5ECO - chains B and C of the 3 polymer chains in the assembly; structure by X-ray diffraction, 1.80 A resolution.

Chain B (and C):
Molecule: Glutathione S-transferase U20
From: Arabidopsis thaliana
Notes: EC 2.5.1.18; chain C of this document is another copy of the same molecule, construct and numbering; everything in this record applies to it too
Reference sequence: Q8L7C9 (GSTUK_ARATH); numbering as in UniProt (aligned over 1-217)
Chain sequence (223 residues; row label = number of the first residue in the row; numbers below 1 keep their minus sign (His-5 is residue -5)):
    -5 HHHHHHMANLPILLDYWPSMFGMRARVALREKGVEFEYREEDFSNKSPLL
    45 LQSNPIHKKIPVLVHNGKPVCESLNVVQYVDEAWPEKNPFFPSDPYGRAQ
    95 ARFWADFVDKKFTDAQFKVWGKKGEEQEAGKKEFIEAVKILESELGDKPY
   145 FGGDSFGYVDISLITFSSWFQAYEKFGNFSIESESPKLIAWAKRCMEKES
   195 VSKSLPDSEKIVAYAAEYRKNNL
Not modelled in the structure: -5 to 3
Differences from the reference sequence: expression tag (-5 to 0)
UniProt features mapped onto this chain:
  - binding site (glutathione): Ser13, Ile54, Ser67
Residues lining bound ligands: glutathione (GSH): Ser13, Phe15, Phe37, Lys52, Lys53, Ile54, Pro55, Glu66, Ser67, Asp103

Chain B / chain C interface:
Residue-residue contacts - 35 pairs, chain B then chain C:
  Asn48(B) - Phe97(C)
  Ile50(B) - Ile134(C)  hydrophobic
  His51(B) - Phe101(C)
  Lys62(B) - Tyr90(C)
  Pro63(B) - Tyr90(C)
  Val64(B) - Ala93(C)  hydrophobic
  Cys65(B) - Phe97(C)  hydrophobic
  Glu66(B) - Phe97(C)
  Glu66(B) - Asp100(C)
  Asn69(B) - Ala93(C)  hydrogen bond (side chain-backbone)
  Asn69(B) - Arg96(C)  hydrogen bond
  Asn69(B) - Phe97(C)
  Gln72(B) - Arg96(C)
  Tyr73(B) - Pro89(C)
  Tyr73(B) - Tyr90(C)  hydrophobic
  Tyr73(B) - Ala93(C)  hydrophobic
  Tyr73(B) - Arg96(C)
  Glu76(B) - Arg92(C)  salt bridge
  Glu76(B) - Arg96(C)  salt bridge
  Ala77(B) - Pro89(C)  hydrophobic
  Pro89(B) - Glu76(C)
  Tyr90(B) - Lys62(C)
  Arg92(B) - Glu76(C)  salt bridge
  Arg92(B) - Arg92(C)
  Ala93(B) - Tyr73(C)  hydrogen bond (backbone-side chain)
  Arg96(B) - Asn69(C)  hydrogen bond
  Arg96(B) - Gln72(C)
  Arg96(B) - Tyr73(C)
  Arg96(B) - Glu76(C)  salt bridge
  Phe97(B) - Asn48(C)
  Phe97(B) - His51(C)
  Phe97(B) - Cys65(C)  hydrophobic
  Phe97(B) - Glu66(C)
  Phe97(B) - Asn69(C)
  Asp100(B) - Glu66(C)

In short:
20 residues of chain B and 18 residues of chain C are in contact; the contacts include 4 hydrogen bonds and 4
salt bridges. Polar pairs include Glu76(B)-Arg92(C), Glu76(B)-Arg96(C) and Asn69(B)-Ala93(C). Bound to chain
B: glutathione. UniProt lists 3 glutathione-binding residues on chain B.
Chain B and chain C are both Glutathione S-transferase U20 (Arabidopsis thaliana); the structure, Crystal
Structure of FIN219-FIP1 complex with JA, Leu and Mg, was determined by X-ray diffraction together with 5ECH,
5ECI, 5ECK, 5ECL, 5ECM, 5ECN and 4 further entries from the same study.
